PDB entry 6GYK | electron microscopy, 5.10 A resolution (low resolution: residue-level contacts below are approximate; hydrogen-bond / salt-bridge calls are withheld) | chains Q and R of the 20 polymer chains in the assembly

Chain Q:
Molecule: Transcription initiation factor IIF subunit alpha
Source organism: Saccharomyces cerevisiae (strain ATCC 204508 / S288c)
UniProtKB: P41895 (T2FA_YEAST); residue numbers follow UniProt; this construct covers 1-735
Sequence (735 residues; row label = number of the first residue in the row):
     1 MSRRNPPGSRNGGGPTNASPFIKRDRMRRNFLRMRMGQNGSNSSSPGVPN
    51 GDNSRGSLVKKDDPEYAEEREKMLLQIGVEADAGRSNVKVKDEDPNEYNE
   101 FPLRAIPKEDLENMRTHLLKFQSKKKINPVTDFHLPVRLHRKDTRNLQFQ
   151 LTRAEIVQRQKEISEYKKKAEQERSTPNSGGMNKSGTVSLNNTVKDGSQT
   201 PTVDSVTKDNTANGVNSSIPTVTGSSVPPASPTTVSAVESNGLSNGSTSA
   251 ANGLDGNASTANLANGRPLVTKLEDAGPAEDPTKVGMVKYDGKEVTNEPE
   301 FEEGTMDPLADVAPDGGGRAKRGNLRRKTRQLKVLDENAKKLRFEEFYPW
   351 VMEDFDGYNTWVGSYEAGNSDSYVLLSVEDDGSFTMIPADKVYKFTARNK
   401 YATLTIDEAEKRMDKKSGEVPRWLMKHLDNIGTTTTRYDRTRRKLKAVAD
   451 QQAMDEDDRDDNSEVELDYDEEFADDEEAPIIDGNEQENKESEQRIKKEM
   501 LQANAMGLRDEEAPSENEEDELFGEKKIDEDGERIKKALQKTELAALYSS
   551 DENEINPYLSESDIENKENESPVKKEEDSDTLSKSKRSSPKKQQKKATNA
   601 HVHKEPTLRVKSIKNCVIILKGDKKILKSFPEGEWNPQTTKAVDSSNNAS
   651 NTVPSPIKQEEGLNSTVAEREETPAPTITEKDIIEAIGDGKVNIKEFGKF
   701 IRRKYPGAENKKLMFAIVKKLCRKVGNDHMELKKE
Unresolved in the structure: 1-20, 36-96, 143-326, 356-357, 416-735
UniProt features mapped onto this chain:
  - modified residue: S198 (Phosphoserine), T200 (Phosphothreonine), S515 (Phosphoserine), S560 (Phosphoserine), S562 (Phosphoserine), S571 (Phosphoserine), S655 (Phosphoserine)

Chain R:
Molecule: Transcription initiation factor IIF subunit beta
Source organism: Saccharomyces cerevisiae (strain ATCC 204508 / S288c)
Notes: EC 3.6.4.12
UniProtKB: P41896 (T2FB_YEAST); numbering as in UniProt (aligned over 1-400)
Sequence (400 residues; each row starts with the number of its first residue):
     1 MSSGSAGAPALSNNSTNSVAKEKSGNISGDEYLSQEEEVFDGNDIENNET
    51 KVYEESLDLDLERSNRQVWLVRLPMFLAEKWRDRNNLHGQELGKIRINKD
   101 GSKITLLLNENDNDSIPHEYDLELTKKVVENEYVFTEQNLKKYQQRKKEL
   151 EADPEKQRQAYLKKQEREEELKKKQQQQKRRNNRKKFNHRVMTDRDGRDR
   201 YIPYVKTIPKKTAIVGTVCHECQVMPSMNDPNYHKIVEQRRNIVKLNNKE
   251 RITTLDETVGVTMSHTGMSMRSDNSNFLKVGREKAKSNIKSIRMPKKEIL
   301 DYLFKLFDEYDYWSLKGLKERTRQPEAHLKECLDKVATLVKKGPYAFKYT
   351 LRPEYKKLKEEERKATLGELADEQTGSAGDNAQGDAEADLEDEIEMEDVV
Unresolved in the structure: 1-57, 83-91, 100-101, 111-116, 139-206, 227-232, 281-400
UniProt features mapped onto this chain:
  - modified residue (Phosphoserine): S28, S34, S56

Chain Q / chain R interface:
Residue-residue contacts - 87 pairs, chain Q then chain R:
  E97(Q) - I97(R)
  E97(Q) - K99(R)
  Y98(Q) - R96(R)
  Y98(Q) - I97(R)
  N99(Q) - I95(R)
  N99(Q) - R96(R)
  N99(Q) - I97(R)
  N99(Q) - K99(R)
  E100(Q) - I95(R)
  E100(Q) - R96(R)
  F101(Q) - K94(R)
  F101(Q) - I95(R)
  F101(Q) - I97(R)
  P102(Q) - G93(R)
  P102(Q) - K94(R)
  L103(Q) - L92(R)
  L103(Q) - G93(R)
  L103(Q) - I95(R)
  L103(Q) - L106(R)
  M114(Q) - T136(R)
  M114(Q) - E137(R)
  M114(Q) - Q138(R)
  R115(Q) - T136(R)
  R115(Q) - E137(R)
  T116(Q) - V134(R)
  T116(Q) - F135(R)
  T116(Q) - T136(R)
  H117(Q) - V134(R)
  H117(Q) - F135(R)
  L118(Q) - L70(R)
  L118(Q) - Y133(R)
  L118(Q) - V134(R)
  L119(Q) - E132(R)
  L119(Q) - Y133(R)
  L119(Q) - F135(R)
  K120(Q) - N131(R)
  K120(Q) - E132(R)
  F121(Q) - N131(R)
  F121(Q) - Y133(R)
  K125(Q) - N131(R)
  K126(Q) - E130(R)
  K126(Q) - N131(R)
  I127(Q) - E130(R)
  I127(Q) - N131(R)
  I127(Q) - Y133(R)
  N128(Q) - N131(R)
  N128(Q) - Y133(R)
  P129(Q) - Y133(R)
  V130(Q) - L61(R)
  V137(Q) - L59(R)
  R138(Q) - L59(R)
  L139(Q) - L59(R)
  L139(Q) - F135(R)
  L139(Q) - T212(R)
  H140(Q) - T207(R)
  H140(Q) - P209(R)
  R141(Q) - T207(R)
  R141(Q) - I208(R)
  R141(Q) - K210(R)
  K142(Q) - T207(R)
  W350(Q) - F135(R)
  W350(Q) - E137(R)
  D371(Q) - R82(R)
  S372(Q) - V71(R)
  S372(Q) - R72(R)
  S372(Q) - L73(R)
  S372(Q) - A78(R)
  Y373(Q) - L70(R)
  Y373(Q) - V71(R)
  Y373(Q) - R72(R)
  V374(Q) - W69(R)
  V374(Q) - L70(R)
  V374(Q) - V71(R)
  V374(Q) - W81(R)
  L375(Q) - W69(R)
  L375(Q) - L70(R)
  L375(Q) - V134(R)
  L376(Q) - V68(R)
  L376(Q) - W69(R)
  L376(Q) - V71(R)
  L376(Q) - I95(R)
  S377(Q) - Q67(R)
  S377(Q) - V68(R)
  V378(Q) - Q67(R)
  M386(Q) - W81(R)
  P388(Q) - R82(R)
  A389(Q) - R82(R)
Also at the interface, not in a pair above, chain Q (43 interface residues in all): R104, N113, K124, F384
Also at the interface, not in a pair above, chain R (36 interface residues in all): D58, N98

In short:
43 residues of chain Q face 36 of chain R across their interface.
Here chain Q is Transcription initiation factor IIF subunit alpha and chain R is Transcription initiation
factor IIF subunit beta, both from Saccharomyces cerevisiae (strain ATCC 204508 / S288c). Entry 6GYK
(Structure of a yeast closed complex (core CC1)) was determined by electron microscopy together with 6GYL and
6GYM from the same study.
